PDB entry 4AG7 | X-ray diffraction, 1.55 A resolution | chains A and B

== Chain A (and B) ==
Protein: Glucosamine-6-phosphate N-acetyltransferase
Source organism: Caenorhabditis elegans
Notes: EC 2.3.1.4; chain B of this document is another copy of the same molecule, construct and numbering; everything in this record applies to it too
UniProt: Q17427 (GNA1_CAEEL); residues 1-165 here = UniProt positions 1-165
Amino-acid sequence (165 residues; numbered 1 to 165; the number before each row is that of its first residue):
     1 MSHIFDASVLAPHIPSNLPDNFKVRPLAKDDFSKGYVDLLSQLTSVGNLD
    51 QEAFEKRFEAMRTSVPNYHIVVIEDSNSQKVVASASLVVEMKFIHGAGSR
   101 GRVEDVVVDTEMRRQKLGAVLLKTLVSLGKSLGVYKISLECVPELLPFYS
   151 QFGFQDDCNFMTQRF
Glycans and other covalent adducts: coenzyme A (COA) linked to Cys141
Small-molecule neighbours: coenzyme A (COA): Leu43, Val106, Val107, Val108, Arg113, Arg114, Gln115, Lys116, Leu117, Gly118, Ala119, Leu139, Glu140, Leu145, Pro147, Phe148
UniProt features mapped onto this chain:
  - binding site (substrate): Thr44, Lys92 to His95, Glu104 to Val106, Tyr135, Lys136, Arg164
  - binding site (acetyl-CoA): Arg114 to Ala119
From the paper describing this entry:
  - binding site for coenzyme A: Cys141
  - conformationally variable residues (side-chain flip): Cys141, Met161
  - mutagenesis - C141S: decreased catalytic activity
  - catalytic residues: Tyr149 (citing earlier work)

== Chain A / chain B interface ==
Contacting residue pairs - 142 pairs, chain A then chain B:
  Leu27(A) - Phe93(B)  hydrophobic
  Leu40(A) - Phe93(B)  hydrophobic
  Thr44(A) - Ile94(B)
  Thr44(A) - His95(B)
  Ser45(A) - Ile94(B)
  Ser45(A) - His95(B)  hydrogen bond (backbone-backbone)
  Val46(A) - His95(B)
  Val46(A) - Gly96(B)  hydrogen bond (backbone-backbone)
  Gly47(A) - Gly96(B)
  Asn48(A) - Gly96(B)
  Leu49(A) - Phe93(B)
  Leu49(A) - Gly96(B)
  Phe54(A) - Phe93(B)  hydrophobic
  Arg57(A) - Met91(B)
  Arg57(A) - Lys92(B)  hydrogen bond (side chain-backbone)
  Arg57(A) - Phe93(B)
  Arg57(A) - Ala97(B)  hydrogen bond (side chain-backbone)
  Arg57(A) - Gly98(B)  hydrogen bond (side chain-backbone)
  Phe58(A) - Phe93(B)
  Ala60(A) - Met91(B)
  Met61(A) - Met91(B)
  Met61(A) - Lys92(B)
  Met61(A) - Phe93(B)  hydrophobic
  Ser64(A) - Val65(B)
  Ser64(A) - Met91(B)
  Val65(A) - Ser64(B)  hydrogen bond (backbone-side chain)
  Tyr68(A) - Glu90(B)
  Tyr68(A) - Met91(B)  hydrogen bond (side chain-backbone)
  Ile70(A) - Phe93(B)  hydrophobic
  Val88(A) - Glu90(B)
  Glu90(A) - Tyr68(B)
  Glu90(A) - Val88(B)
  Glu90(A) - Glu104(B)
  Met91(A) - Arg57(B)
  Met91(A) - Ala60(B)
  Met91(A) - Met61(B)
  Met91(A) - Ser64(B)
  Met91(A) - Tyr68(B)  hydrogen bond (backbone-side chain)
  Lys92(A) - Arg57(B)  hydrogen bond (backbone-side chain)
  Lys92(A) - Met61(B)
  Lys92(A) - Glu104(B)  salt bridge
  Lys92(A) - Asp105(B)  salt bridge
  Phe93(A) - Leu27(B)  hydrophobic
  Phe93(A) - Leu40(B)  hydrophobic
  Phe93(A) - Leu49(B)
  Phe93(A) - Phe54(B)  hydrophobic
  Phe93(A) - Arg57(B)
  Phe93(A) - Phe58(B)
  Phe93(A) - Met61(B)  hydrophobic
  Phe93(A) - Ile70(B)  hydrophobic
  Ile94(A) - Thr44(B)
  Ile94(A) - Ser45(B)
  Ile94(A) - Asp105(B)
  His95(A) - Thr44(B)
  His95(A) - Ser45(B)  hydrogen bond (backbone-backbone)
  His95(A) - Val46(B)
  His95(A) - Arg164(B)
  Gly96(A) - Val46(B)  hydrogen bond (backbone-backbone)
  Gly96(A) - Gly47(B)
  Ala97(A) - Arg57(B)  hydrogen bond (backbone-side chain)
  Gly98(A) - Arg57(B)  hydrogen bond (backbone-side chain)
  Arg100(A) - Glu140(B)  salt bridge
  Arg100(A) - Phe160(B)
  Arg102(A) - Arg102(B)
  Arg102(A) - Glu104(B)  salt bridge
  Arg102(A) - Glu140(B)  salt bridge
  Glu104(A) - Glu90(B)
  Glu104(A) - Lys92(B)  salt bridge
  Glu104(A) - Arg100(B)  salt bridge
  Glu104(A) - Arg102(B)  salt bridge
  Asp105(A) - Lys92(B)  salt bridge
  Asp105(A) - Ile94(B)
  Val126(A) - Phe165(B)
  Gly129(A) - Phe165(B)
  Lys130(A) - Phe165(B)
  Val134(A) - Phe165(B)
  Tyr135(A) - Arg164(B)  hydrogen bond (backbone-side chain)
  Tyr135(A) - Phe165(B)  hydrogen bond (backbone-backbone)
  Lys136(A) - Thr162(B)
  Lys136(A) - Gln163(B)
  Ile137(A) - Thr162(B)
  Ile137(A) - Gln163(B)  hydrogen bond (backbone-backbone)
  Ile137(A) - Phe165(B)  hydrophobic
  Ser138(A) - Phe160(B)
  Ser138(A) - Met161(B)
  Ser138(A) - Thr162(B)
  Leu139(A) - Phe160(B)
  Leu139(A) - Met161(B)  hydrogen bond (backbone-backbone)
  Glu140(A) - Arg100(B)  salt bridge
  Glu140(A) - Arg102(B)  salt bridge
  Glu140(A) - Asn159(B)
  Glu140(A) - Phe160(B)
  Cys141(A) - Asn159(B)  hydrogen bond (backbone-backbone)
  Cys141(A) - Phe160(B)  hydrogen bond (backbone-backbone)
  Cys141(A) - Met161(B)  hydrophobic
  Val142(A) - Asn159(B)
  Pro143(A) - Asn159(B)
  Pro143(A) - Met161(B)  hydrophobic
  Tyr149(A) - Met161(B)  hydrophobic
  Phe152(A) - Gln163(B)  hydrogen bond (backbone-side chain)
  Gly153(A) - Gln163(B)
  Phe154(A) - Met161(B)  hydrophobic
  Phe154(A) - Thr162(B)
  Phe154(A) - Gln163(B)
  Gln155(A) - Met161(B)
  Gln155(A) - Thr162(B)  hydrogen bond (backbone-backbone)
  Asp156(A) - Phe160(B)
  Asp157(A) - Cys158(B)
  Asp157(A) - Phe160(B)  hydrogen bond (backbone-backbone)
  Asp157(A) - Thr162(B)  hydrogen bond
  Cys158(A) - Pro143(B)
  Cys158(A) - Cys158(B)  disulfide
  Asn159(A) - Glu140(B)
  Asn159(A) - Cys141(B)
  Asn159(A) - Val142(B)
  Asn159(A) - Pro143(B)
  Asn159(A) - Phe160(B)
  Phe160(A) - Arg100(B)
  Phe160(A) - Ser138(B)
  Phe160(A) - Leu139(B)
  Phe160(A) - Asp156(B)
  Phe160(A) - Asp157(B)  hydrogen bond (backbone-backbone)
  Phe160(A) - Phe160(B)  hydrophobic
  Met161(A) - Ser138(B)
  Met161(A) - Leu139(B)  hydrogen bond (backbone-backbone)
  Met161(A) - Cys141(B)
  Met161(A) - Tyr149(B)
  Met161(A) - Phe154(B)
  Met161(A) - Gln155(B)
  Met161(A) - Asp156(B)
  Thr162(A) - Lys136(B)
  Thr162(A) - Gly153(B)
  Thr162(A) - Phe154(B)
  Thr162(A) - Gln155(B)  hydrogen bond (backbone-backbone)
  Thr162(A) - Asp157(B)  hydrogen bond
  Gln163(A) - Ile137(B)
  Gln163(A) - Phe152(B)  hydrogen bond (side chain-backbone)
  Gln163(A) - Gly153(B)
  Gln163(A) - Phe154(B)
  Arg164(A) - Ser150(B)  hydrogen bond (side chain-backbone)
  Arg164(A) - Gly153(B)  hydrogen bond (backbone-backbone)
  Arg164(A) - Gln155(B)
Interface residues without a listed pair, chain A (62 interface residues in all): Tyr36, Pro66, Val89, Ser99
Interface residues without a listed pair, chain B (58 interface residues in all): Tyr36, Asn48, Val89, Ser99
Cross-chain cystine bridges: Cys158(A)-Cys158(B)

== Overview ==
Chain A and chain B form an interface of 62 and 58 residues respectively; the contacts include 1 disulfide
bond, 30 hydrogen bonds and 11 salt bridges. Polar pairs include Lys92(A)-Glu104(B), Lys92(A)-Asp105(B) and
Arg100(A)-Glu140(B). Covalently linked coenzyme A: at Cys141(A). From the paper: the catalytic residue
Tyr149(A); C141S of chain A reduces catalytic activity.
Both chains are Glucosamine-6-phosphate N-acetyltransferase (Caenorhabditis elegans). Entry 4AG7 (C. elegans
glucosamine-6-phosphate N-acetyltransferase (GNA1): coenzyme A adduct) was determined by X-ray diffraction
(same publication as 4AG9).
